Entry 6OFT (X-ray diffraction, 2.00 A resolution); this record covers chain A.

[Chain A]
Name: Probable zinc protease PqqL
Organism: Escherichia coli (strain K12)
Notes: EC 3.4.24.-
UniProtKB: P31828 (PQQL_ECOLI); numbering as in UniProt (aligned over 27-497)
Amino-acid sequence (471 residues; row label = number of the first residue in the row):
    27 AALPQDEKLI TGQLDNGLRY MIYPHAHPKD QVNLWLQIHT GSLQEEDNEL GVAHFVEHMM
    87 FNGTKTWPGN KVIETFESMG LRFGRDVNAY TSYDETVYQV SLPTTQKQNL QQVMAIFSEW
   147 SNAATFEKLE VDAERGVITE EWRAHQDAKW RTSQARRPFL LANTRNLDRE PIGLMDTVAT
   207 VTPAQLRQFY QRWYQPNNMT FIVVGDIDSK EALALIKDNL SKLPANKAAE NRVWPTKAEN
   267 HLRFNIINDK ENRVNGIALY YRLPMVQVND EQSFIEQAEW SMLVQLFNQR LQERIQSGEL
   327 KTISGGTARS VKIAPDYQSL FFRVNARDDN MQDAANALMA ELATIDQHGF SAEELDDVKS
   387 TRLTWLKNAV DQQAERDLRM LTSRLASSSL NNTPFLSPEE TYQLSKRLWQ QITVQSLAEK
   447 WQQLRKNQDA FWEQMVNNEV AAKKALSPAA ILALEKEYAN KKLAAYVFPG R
Unresolved in the structure: 496-497
UniProt features mapped onto this chain:
  - active site: Glu83 (Proton acceptor)
  - binding site (Zn(2+)): His80, His84, Glu160

[Overview]
UniProt lists active-site residue Glu83 and 3 Zn2+-binding residues.
Chain A is Probable zinc protease PqqL (Escherichia coli (strain K12)); the structure, The crystal structure
of the first half of the periplasmic protease PqqL from Escherichia coli, was determined by X-ray diffraction
together with 6OFR and 6OFS from the same study.
